PDB entry 8PKI | electron microscopy, 2.58 A resolution | chains F and I of the 11 polymer chains in the assembly

Chain F:
Molecule: Histone H4
From: Mus musculus
UniProtKB: P62806 (H4_MOUSE); residues -1 to 101 here correspond to UniProt positions 1-103 (UniProt number = residue number + 2)
Sequence (103 residues; each row starts with the number of its first residue; numbers below 1 keep their minus sign (Met-1 is residue -1)):
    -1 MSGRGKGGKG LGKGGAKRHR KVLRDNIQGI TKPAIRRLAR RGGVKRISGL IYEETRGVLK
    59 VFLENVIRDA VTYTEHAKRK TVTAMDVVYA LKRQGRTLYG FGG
Not modelled in the structure: -1 to 22, 101

Chain I:
Molecule: 153-nt DNA strand
From: synthetic construct
Sequence (153 nucleotides; row label = number of the first residue in the row; numbers below 1 keep their minus sign (DA-3 is residue -3)):
    -3 ATCCTGGAGA ATCCCGGTGC CGAGGCCGCT CAATTGGTCG TAGACAGCTC TAGCACCGCT
    57 TAAACGCACG TACGCGCTGT CCCCCGCGTT TTAACCGCCA AGGGGATTAC TCCCTAGTCT
   117 CCAGGCACGT TCAAGGCCAA TACATCCTGT GAT
Not modelled in the structure: -3 to 0, 138-149

How chain F and chain I interact:
Residue-residue contacts (10; chain F residue first):
  Arg34(F) - DC81(I)  salt bridge to the phosphate
  Arg44(F) - DC81(I)  phosphate contact
  Ile45(F) - DC80(I)  sugar contact
  Ile45(F) - DC81(I)  hydrogen bond to the phosphate
  Ser46(F) - DC80(I)  sugar contact
  Gly47(F) - DC80(I)  hydrogen bond to the phosphate
  Arg77(F) - DG101(I)  phosphate contact
  Lys78(F) - DG100(I)  phosphate contact
  Lys78(F) - DG101(I)  hydrogen bond to the phosphate
  Thr79(F) - DG101(I)  hydrogen bond to the phosphate
Other interface residues (no listed pair), chain F (9 interface residues in all): Lys43

Summary:
9 residues of chain F face 4 of chain I across their interface, with 4 hydrogen bonds and 1 salt bridge. Polar
contacts include Ile45(F)-DC81(I), Gly47(F)-DC80(I) and Lys78(F)-DG101(I).
Chain F is Histone H4 (Mus musculus) and chain I is a 153-nt DNA strand (synthetic construct); the structure,
Cryo-EM structure of NR5A2-nucleosome complex SHL+5.5, was determined by electron microscopy, deposited
together with 8PKJ.
